PDB entry 3SOV | X-ray diffraction, 1.27 A resolution | chains A and Z

Chain A:
Molecule: Low-density lipoprotein receptor-related protein 6
Source organism: Homo sapiens
Reference sequence: O75581 (LRP6_HUMAN); residue numbers follow UniProt; this construct covers 20-326
Sequence (318 residues; numbered 17 to 334; the number before each row is that of its first residue):
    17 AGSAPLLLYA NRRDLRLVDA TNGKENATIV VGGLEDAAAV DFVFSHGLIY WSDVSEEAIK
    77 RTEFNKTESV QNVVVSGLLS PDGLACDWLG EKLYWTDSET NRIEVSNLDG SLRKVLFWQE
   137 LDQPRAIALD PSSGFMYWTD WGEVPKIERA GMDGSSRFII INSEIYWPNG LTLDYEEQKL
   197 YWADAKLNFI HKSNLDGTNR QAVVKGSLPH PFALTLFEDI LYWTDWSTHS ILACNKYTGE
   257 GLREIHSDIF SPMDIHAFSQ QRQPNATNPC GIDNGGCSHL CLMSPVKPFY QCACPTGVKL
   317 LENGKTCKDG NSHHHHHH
Not modelled in the structure: 17-19, 326-334
Sequence notes: expression tag (17-19, 327-334)
Curated features (UniProtKB/Swiss-Prot):
  - glycosylation (N-linked (GlcNAc...) asparagine): Asn42, Asn81, Asn281
Cystine bridges: Cys286-Cys297, Cys293-Cys308, Cys310-Cys323
Residues lining bound ligands:
  - alpha-L-fucopyranose (FUC): Ala282, Thr283, Asn284, Gly287, Ile288
  - oligosaccharide (alpha-L-fucopyranose, N-acetylglucosamine units): Leu22, Leu33, Phe60, Phe80, Asn81, Phe274
  - N-acetylglucosamine (NAG; 2-acetamido-2-deoxy-beta-D-glucopyranose): Trp104, Leu105, Asn281, Ala282, Thr283

Chain Z:
Molecule: Sclerostin
Reference sequence: Q9BQB4 (SOST_HUMAN); residues 38-44 here correspond to UniProt positions 115-121 (UniProt number = residue number + 77)
Sequence (9 residues; numbered 37 to 45; the number before each row is that of its first residue):
    37 XLPNAIGRX
Not modelled in the structure: 37, 45
Sequence notes: acetylation (37); amidation (45)
Modified residues: ACE (acetyl group) at position 37; NH2 (amino group) at position 45

Interface between chain A and chain Z:
Pairs across the interface (26; chain A residue first):
  Arg28(A) with Ile42(Z); Gly43(Z), hydrogen bond (side chain-backbone)
  Arg29(A) with Arg44(Z)
  Glu51(A) with Arg44(Z), salt bridge
  Asp52(A) with Arg44(Z), salt bridge
  Ala54(A) with Ile42(Z), hydrophobic
  Val70(A) with Ile42(Z), hydrophobic; Gly43(Z); Arg44(Z)
  Ser71(A) with Arg44(Z), hydrogen bond (side chain-backbone)
  Asp98(A) with Ile42(Z)
  Arg141(A) with Asn40(Z), hydrogen bond (side chain-backbone); Ala41(Z); Ile42(Z)
  Trp157(A) with Pro39(Z); Asn40(Z); Ala41(Z)
  Trp183(A) with Pro39(Z), hydrophobic; Asn40(Z)
  Asn185(A) with Asn40(Z), hydrogen bond
  His226(A) with Asn40(Z), hydrogen bond
  Phe228(A) with Ile42(Z), hydrophobic
  Trp242(A) with Asn40(Z); Ala41(Z); Ile42(Z), hydrophobic
  Met269(A) with Ile42(Z), hydrophobic
Other interface residues (no listed pair), chain A (17 interface residues in all): Ala201

Overview:
Chain A and chain Z form an interface of 17 and 6 residues respectively; the contacts include 5 hydrogen bonds
and 2 salt bridges. Among the polar pairs are Glu51(A)-Arg44(Z), Asp52(A)-Arg44(Z) and Arg28(A)-Gly43(Z).
Chain A binds an N-glycan and alpha-L-fucopyranose. Covalently linked N-acetylglucosamine: at Asn281(A).
Chain A is Low-density lipoprotein receptor-related protein 6 (Homo sapiens) and chain Z is Sclerostin; the
structure, The structure of a beta propeller domain in complex with peptide S, was determined by X-ray
diffraction, deposited together with 3SOQ.
